PDB entry 6X13 | electron microscopy, 3.66 A resolution | chain A

== Chain A ==
Name: Glutamate transporter homologue GltPh
From: Pyrococcus horikoshii
Amino-acid sequence (422 residues; row label = number of the first residue in the row):
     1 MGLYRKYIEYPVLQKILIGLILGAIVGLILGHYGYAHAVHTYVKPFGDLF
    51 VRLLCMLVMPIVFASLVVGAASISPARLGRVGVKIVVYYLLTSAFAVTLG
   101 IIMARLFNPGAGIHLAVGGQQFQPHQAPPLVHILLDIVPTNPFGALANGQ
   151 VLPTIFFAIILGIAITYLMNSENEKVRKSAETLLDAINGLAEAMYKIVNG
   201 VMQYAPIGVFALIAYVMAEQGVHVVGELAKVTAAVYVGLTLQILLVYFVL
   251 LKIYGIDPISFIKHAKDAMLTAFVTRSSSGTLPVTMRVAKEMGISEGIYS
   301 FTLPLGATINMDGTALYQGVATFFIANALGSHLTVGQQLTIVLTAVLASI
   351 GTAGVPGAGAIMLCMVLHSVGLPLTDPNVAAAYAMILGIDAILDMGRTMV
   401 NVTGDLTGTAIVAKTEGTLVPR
Unresolved in the structure: 1, 419-422
Modified positions: Met-1 (N-formylmethionine; FME)
Residues lining bound ligands: 6OU ([(2R)-1-[2-azanylethoxy(oxidanyl)phosphoryl]oxy-3-hexadecanoyloxy-propan-2-yl] (Z)-octadec-9-enoate): Tyr-4, Tyr-7, Ile-8, Leu-53, Lys-196, Ile-197, Asn-199, Gly-200, Gln-203, Tyr-204, Ile-207
From the paper describing this entry:
  - contacts within the chain: Asp-390/Arg-397, Asp-394/Arg-397

== In short ==
Bound to chain A: compound 6OU. The paper reports contacts within the chain involving Arg-397, Asp-390 and
Asp-394.
Chain A is Glutamate transporter homologue GltPh (Pyrococcus horikoshii); the structure, Inward-facing
sodium-bound state of the glutamate transporter homologue GltPh, was determined by electron microscopy (same
publication as 6X12, 6X14, 6X15, 6X16 and 6X17).
